PDB entry 5WGP | X-ray diffraction, 1.53 A resolution | chain A

[Chain A]
Protein: Carbonic anhydrase 2
From: Homo sapiens
Notes: EC 4.2.1.1
UniProtKB: P00918 (CAH2_HUMAN); the author numbering skips numbers that UniProt does not, so the offset changes along the chain: 4-125 = UniProt 4-125; 127-261 = UniProt 126-260
Sequence (257 residues; each row starts with the number of its first residue; note: 1 number in that range is skipped by the numbering (no residue carries it; nothing is unmodelled there)):
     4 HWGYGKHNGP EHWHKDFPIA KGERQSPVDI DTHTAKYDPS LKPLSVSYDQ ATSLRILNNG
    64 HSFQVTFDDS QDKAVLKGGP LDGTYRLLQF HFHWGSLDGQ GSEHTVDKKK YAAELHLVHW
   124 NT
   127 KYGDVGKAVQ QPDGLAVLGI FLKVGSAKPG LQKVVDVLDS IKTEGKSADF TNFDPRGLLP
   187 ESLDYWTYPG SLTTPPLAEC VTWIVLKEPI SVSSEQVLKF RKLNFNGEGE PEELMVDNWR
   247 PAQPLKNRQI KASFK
Differences from the reference sequence: conflict Ser-65 (Ala in P00918), Gln-67 (Asn in P00918), Thr-69 (Glu in P00918), Leu-91 (Ile in P00918), Val-131 (Phe130 in P00918), Glu-170 (Lys169 in P00918), Ala-204 (Leu203 in P00918)
Metal / ion sites: Zn2+: His-94, His-96, His-119 (together with Acesulfame)
Small-molecule neighbours:
  - Acesulfame (AUD), molecule 1: Gly-6, Tyr-7, Gly-8, Asn-11, Phe-231, Glu-239
  - Acesulfame (AUD), molecule 2: Gln-92, His-94, His-96, His-119, Val-121, Val-143, Ser-197, Leu-198, Thr-199, Thr-200, Trp-209
  - Acesulfame (AUD), molecule 3: Leu-164, Asp-165, Lys-168, Lys-225, Lys-228, Leu-229

[Overview]
Bound to chain A: 3 copies of Acesulfame. His-94, His-96 and His-119 coordinate Zn2+.
Chain A is Carbonic anhydrase 2 (Homo sapiens); the structure, Human Carbonic Anhydrase IX-mimic complexed
with AceK, was determined by X-ray diffraction (same publication as 5WG7).
